5TRZ - chains C and D of the 6 polymer chains in the assembly; structure by X-ray diffraction, 2.25 A resolution.

# Chain C
Protein: H-2 class I histocompatibility antigen, K-D alpha chain
Organism: Mus musculus
UniProtKB: P01902 (HA1D_MOUSE); residues 2-276 here correspond to UniProt positions 23-297 (UniProt number = residue number + 21)
Sequence (275 residues; each row starts with the number of its first residue):
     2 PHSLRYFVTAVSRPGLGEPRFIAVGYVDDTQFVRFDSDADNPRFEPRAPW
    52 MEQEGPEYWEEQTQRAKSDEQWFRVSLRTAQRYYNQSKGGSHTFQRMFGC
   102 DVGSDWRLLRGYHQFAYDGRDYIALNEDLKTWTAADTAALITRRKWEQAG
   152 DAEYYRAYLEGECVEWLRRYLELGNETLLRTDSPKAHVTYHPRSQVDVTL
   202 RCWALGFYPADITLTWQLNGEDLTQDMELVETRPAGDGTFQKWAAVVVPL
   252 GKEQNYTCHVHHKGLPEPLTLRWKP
Construct notes: conflict His-114 (Gln135 in P01902), Pro-276 (Leu297 in P01902)
Disulfides: Cys-101/Cys-164, Cys-203/Cys-259
Curated features (UniProtKB/Swiss-Prot):
  - region: Lys-275 (Connecting peptide)
  - glycosylation (N-linked (GlcNAc...) asparagine): Asn-86, Asn-176, Asn-256

# Chain D
Protein: Beta-2-microglobulin
Organism: Homo sapiens
UniProtKB: P61769 (B2MG_HUMAN); residues 1-99 here correspond to UniProt positions 21-119 (UniProt number = residue number + 20)
Sequence (100 residues; each row starts with the number of its first residue; numbering starts at 0):
     0 MIQRTPKIQVYSRHPAENGKSNFLNCYVSGFHPSDIEVDLLKNGERIEKV
    50 EHSDLSFSKDWSFYLLYYTEFTPTEKDEYACRVNHVTLSQPKIVKWDRDM
Construct notes: initiating methionine (0)
Disulfides: Cys-25/Cys-80
Curated features (UniProtKB/Swiss-Prot):
  - modified residue: Gln-2 (Pyrrolidone carboxylic acid)
  - glycosylation: Ile-1 (N-linked (Glc) (glycation) isoleucine), Lys-19 (N-linked (Glc) (glycation) lysine), Lys-41 (N-linked (Glc) (glycation) lysine), Lys-48 (N-linked (Glc) (glycation) lysine), Lys-58 (N-linked (Glc) (glycation) lysine), Lys-91 (N-linked (Glc) (glycation) lysine), Lys-94 (N-linked (Glc) (glycation) lysine)

# Interface between chain C and chain D
Pairs across the interface (61; chain C residue first):
  Phe-8(C) with Ser-55(D); Phe-56(D)
  Val-9(C) with Phe-56(D)
  Thr-10(C) with Phe-56(D); Phe-62(D)
  Val-12(C) with Ser-33(D)
  Ile-23(C) with Leu-54(D)
  Val-25(C) with Asp-53(D); Leu-54(D); Ser-55(D)
  Tyr-27(C) with Ser-55(D); Tyr-63(D)
  Gln-32(C) with Asp-53(D), hydrogen bond
  Arg-35(C) with Asp-53(D), salt bridge
  Arg-48(C) with Asp-53(D), salt bridge
  Thr-94(C) with His-31(D); Phe-62(D)
  Gln-96(C) with His-31(D), hydrogen bond; Phe-56(D); Trp-60(D), hydrogen bond (side chain-backbone); Phe-62(D)
  Arg-97(C) with Phe-56(D)
  Met-98(C) with Trp-60(D)
  Gln-115(C) with Trp-60(D)
  Phe-116(C) with Trp-60(D)
  Ala-117(C) with Trp-60(D), hydrophobic
  Asp-119(C) with Met-0(D); Ile-1(D), hydrogen bond (backbone-backbone); His-31(D)
  Gly-120(C) with Ile-1(D); Arg-3(D), hydrogen bond (backbone-side chain); His-31(D), hydrogen bond (backbone-side chain)
  Arg-121(C) with Met-0(D)
  Asp-122(C) with Trp-60(D), hydrogen bond
  His-192(C) with Asp-98(D), salt bridge
  Arg-202(C) with Asp-98(D), hydrogen bond (side chain-backbone); Met-99(D)
  Trp-204(C) with Asp-98(D); Met-99(D)
  Glu-229(C) with Met-99(D)
  Val-231(C) with Gln-8(D)
  Glu-232(C) with Lys-6(D), salt bridge; Gln-8(D), hydrogen bond (backbone-side chain); Ser-28(D), hydrogen bond
  Thr-233(C) with Tyr-26(D)
  Arg-234(C) with Gln-8(D), hydrogen bond; Tyr-10(D); Met-99(D), hydrogen bond (side chain-backbone)
  Pro-235(C) with Tyr-10(D), hydrogen bond (backbone-side chain); Asn-24(D); Tyr-26(D); Leu-65(D), hydrophobic
  Ala-236(C) with Arg-12(D), hydrogen bond (backbone-side chain); Asn-24(D), hydrogen bond (backbone-side chain)
  Gly-237(C) with Arg-12(D)
  Asp-238(C) with Arg-12(D), salt bridge; His-13(D)
  Gln-242(C) with Tyr-10(D); Ser-11(D), hydrogen bond (side chain-backbone); Arg-12(D), hydrogen bond (side chain-backbone)
  Trp-244(C) with Met-99(D), hydrogen bond (side chain-backbone)

# Summary
Chain C and chain D form an interface of 35 and 24 residues respectively, with 18 hydrogen bonds and 5 salt
bridges. Polar pairs include Arg-35(C)/Asp-53(D), Arg-48(C)/Asp-53(D) and His-192(C)/Asp-98(D).
Chain C is H-2 class I histocompatibility antigen, K-D alpha chain (Mus musculus) and chain D is
Beta-2-microglobulin (Homo sapiens); the structure, Crystal structure of MHC-I H2-KD complexed with peptides
of Mycobacterial tuberculosis (YQSGLSIVM), was determined by X-ray diffraction (same publication as 5TS1).
